PDB entry 5HLX | X-ray diffraction, 1.50 A resolution | chain A

Chain A:
Name: Myoglobin
From: Physeter catodon
Reference sequence: P02185 (MYG_PHYCD); residues 1-153 here correspond to UniProt positions 2-154 (UniProt number = residue number + 1)
Chain sequence (153 residues; row label = number of the first residue in the row):
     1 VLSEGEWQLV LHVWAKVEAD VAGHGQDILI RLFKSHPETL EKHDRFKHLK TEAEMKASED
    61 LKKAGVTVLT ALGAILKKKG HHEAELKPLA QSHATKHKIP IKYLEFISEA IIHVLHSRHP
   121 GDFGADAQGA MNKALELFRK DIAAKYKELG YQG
Differences from the reference sequence: engineered mutation His-43 (Phe44 in P02185), Ala-64 (His65 in P02185)
Metal / ion sites: heme Fe near His-93 (its only coordinating residue here)
Residues lining bound ligands:
  - heme (HEM): Leu-32, Thr-39, Lys-42, His-43, Asp-44, Arg-45, Phe-46, Ala-64, Thr-67, Val-68, Ala-71, Leu-72, Leu-89, Ser-92, His-93, His-97, Ile-99, Tyr-103, Leu-104, Ile-107, Phe-138
  - nitrite ion (NO2), molecule 1: Leu-29, Leu-32, Phe-33, His-43, Val-68, Ile-107
  - nitrite ion (NO2), molecule 2: His-82, Glu-83, Leu-86, Asp-141, Lys-145
Swiss-Prot annotation at these positions:
  - binding site (heme b): His-93
  - modified residue: Ser-3 (Phosphoserine), Thr-67 (Phosphothreonine)

Summary:
Ligands of chain A: heme and nitrite ion. UniProt lists heme b-binding residue His-93.
Chain A is Myoglobin (Physeter catodon); the structure, X-ray crystal structure of met F43H/H64A sperm whale
myoglobin in complex with nitrite, was determined by X-ray diffraction together with 5HLQ and 5HLU from the
same study.
